Entry 5BQT (X-ray diffraction, 3.00 A resolution); this record covers chains C and D of the 4 polymer chains in the assembly.

Chain C (and D):
Molecule: Putative HTH-type transcriptional regulator TrmBL2
Source organism: Pyrococcus furiosus
Notes: chain D of this document is another copy of the same molecule, construct and numbering; everything in this record applies to it too
UniProtKB: Q8U3H1 (TMBL2_PYRFU); residues 2-263 here = UniProt positions 2-263
Chain sequence (262 residues; each row starts with the number of its first residue):
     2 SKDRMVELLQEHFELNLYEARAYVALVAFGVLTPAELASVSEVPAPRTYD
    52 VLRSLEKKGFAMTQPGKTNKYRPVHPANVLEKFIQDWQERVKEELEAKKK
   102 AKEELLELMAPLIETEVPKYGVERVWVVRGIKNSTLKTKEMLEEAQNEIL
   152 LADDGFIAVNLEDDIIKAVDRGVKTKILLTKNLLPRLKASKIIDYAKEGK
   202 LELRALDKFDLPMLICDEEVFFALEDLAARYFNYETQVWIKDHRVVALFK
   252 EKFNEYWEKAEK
Swiss-Prot annotation at these positions:
  - DNA-binding region: Leu33 to Arg54 (H-T-H motif)

Interface between chain C and chain D:
Contacting residue pairs (23; chain C residue first):
  Lys3(C) - Tyr232(D)  hydrogen bond (side chain-backbone)
  Lys3(C) - Phe233(D)
  Arg22(C) - Phe233(D)
  Val25(C) - Phe233(D)  hydrophobic
  Ala26(C) - Phe233(D)
  Ala29(C) - Ala229(D)
  Ala29(C) - Phe233(D)  hydrophobic
  Phe30(C) - Ala230(D)  hydrophobic
  Phe30(C) - Phe233(D)  hydrophobic
  Ser40(C) - Tyr235(D)
  Val41(C) - Phe233(D)
  Val41(C) - Tyr235(D)  hydrophobic
  Ala229(C) - Ala29(D)
  Ala230(C) - Phe30(D)  hydrophobic
  Tyr232(C) - Lys3(D)  hydrogen bond (backbone-side chain)
  Phe233(C) - Lys3(D)
  Phe233(C) - Val25(D)  hydrophobic
  Phe233(C) - Ala26(D)  hydrophobic
  Phe233(C) - Ala29(D)  hydrophobic
  Phe233(C) - Phe30(D)  hydrophobic
  Phe233(C) - Val41(D)
  Tyr235(C) - Ser40(D)
  Tyr235(C) - Val41(D)  hydrophobic
Also at the interface, not in a pair above, chain C (16 interface residues in all): Met6, Glu8, Ser42
Also at the interface, not in a pair above, chain D (16 interface residues in all): Ser2, Glu8, Arg22, Ser42

In short:
Chain C and chain D each contribute 16 residues to their interface, with 2 hydrogen bonds. Its one
hydrogen-bonded contact is Lys3(C)-Tyr232(D).
Chain C and chain D are both Putative HTH-type transcriptional regulator TrmBL2 (Pyrococcus furiosus); the
structure, Structure of TrmBL2, an archaeal chromatin protein, shows a novel mode of DNA binding, was
determined by X-ray diffraction, deposited together with 5BOX, 5BPD and 5BPI.
